5ZF7 - chain A; structure by X-ray diffraction, 1.79 A resolution.

== Chain A ==
Protein: Dihydroorotate dehydrogenase (quinone), mitochondrial
Organism: Homo sapiens
Notes: EC 1.3.5.2
UniProt: Q02127 (PYRD_HUMAN); residues 30-396 here correspond to UniProt positions 29-395 (UniProt number = residue number - 1)
Chain sequence (390 residues; numbered 7 to 396; the number before each row is that of its first residue):
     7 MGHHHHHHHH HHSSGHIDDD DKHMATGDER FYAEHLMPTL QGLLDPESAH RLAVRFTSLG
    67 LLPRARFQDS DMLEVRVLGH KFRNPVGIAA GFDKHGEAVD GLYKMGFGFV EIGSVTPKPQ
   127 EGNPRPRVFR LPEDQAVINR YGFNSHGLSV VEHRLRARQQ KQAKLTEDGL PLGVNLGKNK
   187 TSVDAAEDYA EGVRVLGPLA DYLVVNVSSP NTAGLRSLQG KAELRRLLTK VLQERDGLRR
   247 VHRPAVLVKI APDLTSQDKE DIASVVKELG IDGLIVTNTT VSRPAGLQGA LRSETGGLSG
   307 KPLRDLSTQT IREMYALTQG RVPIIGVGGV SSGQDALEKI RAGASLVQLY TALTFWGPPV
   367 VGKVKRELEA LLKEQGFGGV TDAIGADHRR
Unresolved in the structure: 7-30
Sequence notes: expression tag (7-29)
Small-molecule neighbours:
  - CHW (3-chloro-4,6-dihydroxy-5-[(2E,6E,8S)-8-hydroxy-3,7-dimethylnona-2,6-dien-1-yl]-2-methylbenzaldehyde): M43, L46, Q47, L50, P52, A55, H56, A59, F62, T63, L67, L68, F98, M111, V134, R136, Y356, L359, T360, G363, P364
  - FMN (flavin mononucleotide): A95, A96, G97, K100, G119, S120, V134, V143, N145, Y147, F149, N181, N212, K255, T283, N284, T285, S305, G306, L309, V333, G334, G335, V336, Q354, L355, Y356, T357
  - orotic acid (ORO): K100, N145, R146, Y147, G148, F149, N212, S215, P216, N217, N284, T285
Swiss-Prot annotation at these positions:
  - active site: S215 (Nucleophile)
  - binding site (FMN): A96 to K100, S120, N181, N212, K255, T283, G306, G335, Y356, T357
  - binding site (substrate): K100, N145 to F149, N212 to N217, N284, T285
What the authors report for this chain:
  - binding site for CHW: M43, T63, P364

== In short ==
Bound to chain A: flavin mononucleotide, orotic acid and compound CHW. Curated annotation (UniProt) lists
active-site residue S215, 14 FMN-binding residues and 14 substrate-binding residues. From the paper: a binding
site for CHW at M43, T63 and P364.
Chain A is Dihydroorotate dehydrogenase (quinone), mitochondrial (Homo sapiens); the structure, Structure of
human dihydroorotate dehydrogenase in complex with 277-9-OH, was determined by X-ray diffraction (same
publication as 5ZF4, 5ZF8, 5ZF9, 5ZFA and 5ZFB).
